PDB entry 9I4X | electron microscopy, 2.79 A resolution | chains A and c of the 24 polymer chains in the assembly

Chain A:
Name: Cytochrome b
Source organism: Toxoplasma gondii GT1
Reference sequence: O20672 (CYB_TOXGO); residues 1-368 here = UniProt positions 1-368
Chain sequence (368 residues; each row starts with the number of its first residue):
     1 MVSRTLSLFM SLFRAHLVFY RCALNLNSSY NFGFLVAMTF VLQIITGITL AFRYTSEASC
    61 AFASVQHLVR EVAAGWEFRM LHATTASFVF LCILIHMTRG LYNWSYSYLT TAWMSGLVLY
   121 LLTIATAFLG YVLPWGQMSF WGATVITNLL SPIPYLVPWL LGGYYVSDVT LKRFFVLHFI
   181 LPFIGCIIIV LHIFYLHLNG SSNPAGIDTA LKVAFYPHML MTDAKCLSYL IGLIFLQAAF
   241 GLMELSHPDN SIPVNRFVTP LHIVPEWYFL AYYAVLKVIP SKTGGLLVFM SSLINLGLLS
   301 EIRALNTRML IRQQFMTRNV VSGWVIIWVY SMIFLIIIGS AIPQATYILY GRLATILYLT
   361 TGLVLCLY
Unresolved in the structure: 1-8
Construct notes: engineered mutation Phe9 (Ser in O20672)
Bound ions: heme Fe site 1: His82, His178; heme Fe site 2 near His96 (its only coordinating residue here)
Ligand contacts:
  - A1IJD (6-chloranyl-7-methoxy-2-methyl-3-[4-[4-(trifluoromethyloxy)phenoxy]phenyl]-1H-quinolin-4-one), molecule 1: His16, Leu17, Tyr20, Cys22, Leu26, Tyr30, Asn31, Phe34, Cys186, Ile189, Val190, Ile193, Leu196, His197, Ser201, Phe215, Met219, Asp223
  - A1IJD, molecule 2: Ser292, Leu293, Tyr358
  - Atovaquone (AOQ; 2-[trans-4-(4-chlorophenyl)cyclohexyl]-3-hydroxynaphthalene-1,4-dione): Ile124, Phe128, Tyr131, Met138, Trp141, Gly142, Val145, Ile146, Ile263, Pro265, Phe269, Tyr272, Tyr273, Leu276, Phe289
  - heme (HEM), molecule 1: Tyr30, Asn31, Phe32, Gly33, Phe34, Val36, Ala37, Phe40, His96, Met97, Arg99, Ser105, Leu109, Ala112, Trp113, Gly116, Leu117, Leu119, Tyr120, Ile189, His192, Ile193, Leu196, Ser201, Ser202
  - heme (HEM), molecule 2: Phe40, Gln43, Ile44, Gly47, Ile48, Leu50, Ala51, Tyr54, Val65, Arg79, His82, Ala83, Ala86, Thr126, Ala127, Gly130, Tyr131, Leu133, Pro134, Phe175, His178, Phe179, Pro182, Phe183, Tyr268
  - 1,2-diacyl-sn-glycero-3-phosphocholine (PC1), molecule 1: Phe34, Met38, Val41, Tyr216, Leu220, Met221, Ala224, Leu227
  - 1,2-diacyl-sn-glycero-3-phosphocholine (PC1), molecule 2: Tyr155, Leu156, Trp159
Swiss-Prot annotation at these positions:
  - binding site (heme b): His82, His96, His178, His192
  - binding site (a ubiquinone): His197
From the paper describing this entry:
  - binding site for Atovaquone: Ile124, Phe128, Tyr131, Met138, Ile263, Pro265, Tyr272, Phe289
  - specificity-determining residues: Tyr272
  - conformationally variable residues (loop rearrangement): Ile263
  - mutagenesis - T222P: decreased binding to 7-methoxy ELQs (citing earlier work)

Chain c:
Name: Putative ubiquinol cytochrome c oxidoreductase
Source organism: Toxoplasma gondii GT1
Notes: EC 1.10.2.2
Reference sequence: S7UK06 (S7UK06_TOXGG); residues 1-487 here = UniProt positions 1-487
Chain sequence (487 residues; row label = number of the first residue in the row):
     1 MRHLARCASR RAVKWTERDS PVANFLRSSS CCPFQLLQAS RAKIQRLRTS ERFRLRSAQK
    61 LAPTRFPPFT HGPLFFSLPS RLTVPSSLRS LSAFSAPLSL PFRGTMAFLS SPLFAAKASL
   121 AARVHALGCS TTSLTSPLAA RALAASSLSL FSVSPRRHFS VHSHNIRPDK HELPASEVPL
   181 YYNRFDQADH PSLWQLEEEQ QRKHLDQEVT DVSQLVEPVS SPHQTEGWFK RLRYWHYKET
   241 AEPTFPRTPD LSKGELAAGA TVTRTSVWHD PNEPAIVSVS RFAPDNFRAV GFAENVPNPE
   301 STNSDSHPDF REYRLGPGSV DRRPFVYFMS ASYFFITASM MRSFLCKWVH YWWVSRDMLA
   361 AGTTEVDLRP IQEGMTAVFK WRGKPVFVRH RTAEDIAKAQ ADDALIGTMK DPQLDSERCP
   421 RPQWLINIGV CTHLGCIPTD GGNYGGWFCP CHGSHYDTSG RIRLGPAPSN LELPPTVFLD
   481 DHTVKLG
Unresolved in the structure: 1-159
Disulfides: Cys436-Cys451
Bound ions: 2Fe-2S cluster Fe: Cys431, His433, Cys449, His452
Ligand contacts:
  - 2Fe-2S cluster (FES): Cys431, His433, Leu434, Gly435, Cys436, Cys449, Cys451, His452, Gly453, Ser454, Pro466
  - 1,2-diacyl-sn-glycero-3-phosphocholine (PC1), molecule 1: Tyr327, Ser330, Tyr333, Phe334, Thr337, Ala338, Met341
  - 1,2-diacyl-sn-glycero-3-phosphocholine (PC1), molecule 2: Cys346, Trp348, Val349, His350, Trp353

Chain A / chain c interface:
Residue-residue contacts (51; chain A residue first):
  Thr49(A) with Tyr351(c), hydrogen bond (backbone-side chain)
  Phe52(A) with Trp352(c)
  Arg53(A) with Tyr351(c), hydrogen bond (side chain-backbone); Trp353(c)
  His67(A) with Asp357(c), salt bridge
  Leu68(A) with Tyr351(c)
  Arg70(A) with Arg356(c), hydrogen bond (backbone-side chain)
  Glu71(A) with Ser355(c); Arg356(c), hydrogen bond (backbone-backbone); Asp357(c)
  Val72(A) with Tyr351(c), hydrophobic; Arg356(c)
  Ala73(A) with His350(c); Tyr351(c)
  Ala74(A) with Lys347(c)
  Glu77(A) with Lys347(c)
  Phe78(A) with Trp348(c), hydrophobic; Tyr351(c), hydrophobic
  Tyr108(A) with His162(c), hydrogen bond (backbone-side chain)
  Asn199(A) with His162(c)
  Arg303(A) with His162(c); Ser163(c), hydrogen bond (side chain-backbone); Asn165(c)
  Ala304(A) with Asn165(c); Arg167(c), hydrogen bond (backbone-side chain)
  Thr307(A) with Asp169(c), hydrogen bond; Glu172(c); Lys238(c); Glu239(c), hydrogen bond (backbone-backbone); Thr240(c)
  Arg308(A) with Glu172(c), salt bridge; Leu180(c); Lys230(c); Trp235(c); Tyr237(c); Lys238(c)
  Met309(A) with Trp235(c); Tyr237(c), hydrogen bond (backbone-backbone); Lys238(c)
  Gln314(A) with Arg231(c), hydrogen bond (backbone-side chain); Leu232(c)
  Met316(A) with Arg231(c)
  Asn319(A) with Arg231(c)
  Val321(A) with Arg231(c)
  Ser322(A) with Arg231(c), hydrogen bond (backbone-side chain)
  Gly323(A) with Arg231(c)
  Trp324(A) with Phe229(c); Arg231(c)
  Val364(A) with Phe229(c), hydrophobic
  Leu367(A) with Lys230(c), hydrogen bond (backbone-side chain)
  Tyr368(A) with Lys230(c)
Also at the interface, not in a pair above, chain A (40 interface residues in all): Ile45, Leu50, Val69, Gly75, Leu198, Leu305, Asn306, Leu310, Ile311, Gln313, Phe315
Also at the interface, not in a pair above, chain c (28 interface residues in all): Val161, Trp228, Phe344

Summary:
40 residues of chain A face 28 of chain c across their interface; the contacts include 13 hydrogen bonds and 2
salt bridges. Polar pairs include His67(A)-Asp357(c), Arg308(A)-Glu172(c) and Thr49(A)-Tyr351(c). The paper
reports a binding site for Atovaquone at Ile124(A), Phe128(A) and Tyr131(A) among others; T222P of chain A
reduces binding to 7-methoxy ELQs.
Chain A is Cytochrome b and chain c is Putative ubiquinol cytochrome c oxidoreductase, both from Toxoplasma
gondii GT1; the structure, Toxoplasma gondii cytochrome bc1 complex from the respiratory supercomplex III2-IV
inhibited by atovaquone and ELQ-300, was determined by electron microscopy together with 9G9T from the same
study.
